PDB entry 7ML3 | electron microscopy, 7.60 A resolution (low resolution: residue-level contacts below are approximate; hydrogen-bond / salt-bridge calls are withheld) | chains 2 and 4 of the 10 polymer chains in the assembly

== Chain 2 ==
Protein: RNA polymerase II transcription factor B subunit 2
Organism: Saccharomyces cerevisiae
Reference sequence: A0A6A5Q2X3 (A0A6A5Q2X3_YEASX); numbering as in UniProt (aligned over 1-513)
Amino-acid sequence (513 residues; numbered 1 to 513; the number before each row is that of its first residue):
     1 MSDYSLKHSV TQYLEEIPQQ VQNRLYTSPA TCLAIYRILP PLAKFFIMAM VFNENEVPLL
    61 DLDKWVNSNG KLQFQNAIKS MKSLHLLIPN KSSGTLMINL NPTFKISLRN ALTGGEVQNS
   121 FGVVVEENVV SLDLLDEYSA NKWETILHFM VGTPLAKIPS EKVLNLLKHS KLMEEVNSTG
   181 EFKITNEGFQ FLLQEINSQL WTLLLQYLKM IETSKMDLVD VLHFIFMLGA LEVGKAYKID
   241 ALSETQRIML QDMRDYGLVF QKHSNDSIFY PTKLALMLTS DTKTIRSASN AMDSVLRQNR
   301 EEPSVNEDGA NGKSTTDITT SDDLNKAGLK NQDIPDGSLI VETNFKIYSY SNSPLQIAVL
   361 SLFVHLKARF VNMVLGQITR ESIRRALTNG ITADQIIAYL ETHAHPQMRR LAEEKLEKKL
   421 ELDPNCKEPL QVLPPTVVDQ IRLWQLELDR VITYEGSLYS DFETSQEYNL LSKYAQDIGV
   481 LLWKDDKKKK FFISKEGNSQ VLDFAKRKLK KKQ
Not modelled in the structure: 1-6, 287-327, 508-513

== Chain 4 ==
Protein: General transcription and DNA repair factor IIH subunit TFB4
Organism: Saccharomyces cerevisiae
Reference sequence: A0A7I9C5C2 (A0A7I9C5C2_YEASX); residues 1-338 here = UniProt positions 1-338
Amino-acid sequence (338 residues; row label = number of the first residue in the row; X marks 2 residues of unknown identity (built as UNK)):
     1 MDAISDPTFK HARSRKQVTE ESPSLLTVII EIAPKLWTTF DEEGNEKGSI IKVLEALIVF
    61 LNAHLAFNSA NKVAVIAAYS QGIKYLYPES TSALKASESE NKTRSDLKII NSXXYRRFRN
   121 VDETLVEEIY KLFELEKKQI EQNSQRSTLA GAMSAGLTYV NRISKESVTT SLKSRLLVLT
   181 CGSGSSKDEI FQYIPIMNCI FSATKMKCPI DVVKIGGSKE STFLQQTTDA TNGVYLHVES
   241 TEGLIQYLAT AMFIDPSLRP IIVKPNHGSV DFRTSCYLTG RVVAVGFICS VCLCVLSIIP
   301 PGNKCPACDS QFDEHVIAKL KRKPVVPRLK AKKKVTKP
Not modelled in the structure: 1-21, 95-112, 324-338
Sequence notes: conflict UNK_113 (Asp in A0A7I9C5C2), UNK_114 (Met in A0A7I9C5C2)
Ion coordination: Zn2+: C289, C292, C305, C308

== Interface between chain 2 and chain 4 ==
Pairs across the interface (8):
  Y36(2) with F67(4)
  R37(2) with A66(4)
  K44(2) with F67(4)
  K64(2) with I262(4)
  W65(2) with I261(4); I262(4); K264(4)
  N67(2) with P260(4)
Interface residues without a listed pair, chain 2 (13 interface residues in all): L33, F45, F52, N53, V66, A111, L112
Interface residues without a listed pair, chain 4 (15 interface residues in all): V59, A63, L65, N68, S69, R117, F118, Q246, F253

== Summary ==
Chain 2 and chain 4 form an interface of 13 and 15 residues respectively. C289(4), C292(4), C305(4) and
C308(4) coordinate Zn2+.
Chain 2 is RNA polymerase II transcription factor B subunit 2 and chain 4 is General transcription and DNA
repair factor IIH subunit TFB4, both from Saccharomyces cerevisiae; the structure, General transcription
factor TFIIH (weak binding), was determined by electron microscopy (same publication as 7MEI, 7MK9, 7MKA,
7ML0, 7ML1, 7ML2 and 7ML4).
